PDB entry 6UTX | X-ray diffraction, 4.05 A resolution (low resolution: residue-level contacts below are approximate; hydrogen-bond / salt-bridge calls are withheld) | chains CCC and FFF of the 8 polymer chains in the assembly

[Chain CCC]
Name: DNA-directed RNA polymerase subunit beta
Organism: Escherichia coli
Notes: EC 2.7.7.6
UniProt: P0A8V4 (RPOB_ECO57); residues 1-1342 here = UniProt positions 1-1342
Chain sequence (1342 residues; row label = number of the first residue in the row):
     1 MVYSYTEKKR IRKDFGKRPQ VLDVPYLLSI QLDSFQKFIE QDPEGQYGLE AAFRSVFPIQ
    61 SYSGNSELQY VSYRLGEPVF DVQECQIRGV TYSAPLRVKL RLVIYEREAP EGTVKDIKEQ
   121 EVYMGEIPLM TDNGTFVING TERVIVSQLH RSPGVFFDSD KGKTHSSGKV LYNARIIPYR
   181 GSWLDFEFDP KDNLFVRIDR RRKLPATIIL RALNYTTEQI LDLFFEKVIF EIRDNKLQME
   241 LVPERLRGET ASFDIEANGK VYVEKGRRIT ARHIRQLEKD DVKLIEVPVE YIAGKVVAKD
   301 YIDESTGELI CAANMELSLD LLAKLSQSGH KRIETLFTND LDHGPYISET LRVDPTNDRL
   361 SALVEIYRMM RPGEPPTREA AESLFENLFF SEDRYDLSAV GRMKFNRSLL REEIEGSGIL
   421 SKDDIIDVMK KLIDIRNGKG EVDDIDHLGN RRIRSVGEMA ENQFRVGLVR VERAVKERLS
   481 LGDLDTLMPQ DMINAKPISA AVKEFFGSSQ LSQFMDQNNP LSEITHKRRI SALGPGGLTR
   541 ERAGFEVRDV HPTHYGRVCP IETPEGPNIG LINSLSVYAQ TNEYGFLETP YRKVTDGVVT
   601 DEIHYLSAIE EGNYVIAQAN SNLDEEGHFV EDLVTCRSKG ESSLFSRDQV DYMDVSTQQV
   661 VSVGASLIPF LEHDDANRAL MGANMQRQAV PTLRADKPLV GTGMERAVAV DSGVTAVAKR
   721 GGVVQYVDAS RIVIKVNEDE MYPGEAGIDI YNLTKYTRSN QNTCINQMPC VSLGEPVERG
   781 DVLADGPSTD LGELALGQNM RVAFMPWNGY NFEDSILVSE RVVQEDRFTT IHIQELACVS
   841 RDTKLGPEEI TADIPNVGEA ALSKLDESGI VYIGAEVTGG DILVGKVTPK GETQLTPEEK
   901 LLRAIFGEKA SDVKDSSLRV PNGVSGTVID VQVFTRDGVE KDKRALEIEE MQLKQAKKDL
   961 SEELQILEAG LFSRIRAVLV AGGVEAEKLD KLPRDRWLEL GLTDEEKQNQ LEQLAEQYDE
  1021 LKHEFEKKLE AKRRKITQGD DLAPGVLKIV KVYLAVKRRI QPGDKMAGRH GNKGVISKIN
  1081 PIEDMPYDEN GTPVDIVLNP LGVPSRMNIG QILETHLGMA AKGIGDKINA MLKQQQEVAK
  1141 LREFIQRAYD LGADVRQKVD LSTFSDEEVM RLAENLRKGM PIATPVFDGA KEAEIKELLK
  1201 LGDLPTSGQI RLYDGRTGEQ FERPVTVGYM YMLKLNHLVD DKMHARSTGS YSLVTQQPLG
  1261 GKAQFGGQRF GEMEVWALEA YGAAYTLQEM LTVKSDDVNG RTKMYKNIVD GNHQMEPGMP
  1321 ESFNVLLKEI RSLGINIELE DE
Not modelled in the structure: 1-2
UniProt features mapped onto this chain:
  - modified residue (N6-acetyllysine): K1022, K1200

[Chain FFF]
Name: RNA polymerase sigma factor RpoS
Organism: Escherichia coli (strain K12)
UniProt: P13445 (RPOS_ECOLI); numbering as in UniProt (aligned over 1-328)
Chain sequence (336 residues; row label = number of the first residue in the row):
     1 MGQNTLKVHD LNEDAEFDEN GVEVFDEKAL VEEEPSDNDL AEEELLSQGA TQRVLDATQL
    61 YLGEIGYSPL LTAEEEVYFA RRALRGDVAS RRRMIESNLR LVVKIARRYG NRGLALLDLI
   121 EEGNLGLIRA VEKFDPERGF RFSTYATWWI RQTIERAIMN QTRTIRLPIH IVKELNVYLR
   181 TARELSHKLD HEPSAEEIAE QLDKPVDDVS RMLRLNERIT SVDTPLGGDS EKALLDILAD
   241 EKENGPEDTT QDDDMKQSIV KWLFELNAKQ REVLARRFGL LGYEAATLED VGREIGLTRE
   301 RVRQIQVEGL RRLREILQTQ GLNIEALFLE HHHHHH
Not modelled in the structure: 1-52, 330-336
Sequence notes: conflict G2 (Ser in P13445), E33 (Gln in P13445); expression tag (329-336)
UniProt features mapped onto this chain:
  - DNA-binding region: L288 to V307 (H-T-H motif)
  - region: D56 to A89 (Sigma-70 factor domain-1)
  - motif: D118 to E121 (Interaction with polymerase core subunit RpoC)

[Chain CCC / chain FFF interface]
Pairs across the interface (75):
  V79(CCC) - H191(FFF)
  P95(CCC) - D190(FFF)
  R97(CCC) - K188(FFF)
  V122(CCC) - H187(FFF)
  Y123(CCC) - S186(FFF)
  Y123(CCC) - H187(FFF)
  Y123(CCC) - D190(FFF)
  E126(CCC) - D190(FFF)
  P372(CCC) - V54(FFF)
  P372(CCC) - Q59(FFF)
  G373(CCC) - V54(FFF)
  P375(CCC) - Y67(FFF)
  E477(CCC) - R108(FFF)
  R478(CCC) - R183(FFF)
  L481(CCC) - R108(FFF)
  Q490(CCC) - H187(FFF)
  Q490(CCC) - K188(FFF)
  D491(CCC) - R183(FFF)
  I493(CCC) - H187(FFF)
  N494(CCC) - R183(FFF)
  A495(CCC) - H187(FFF)
  K496(CCC) - E192(FFF)
  Q510(CCC) - G228(FFF)
  D842(CCC) - R214(FFF)
  N856(CCC) - F328(FFF)
  N856(CCC) - L329(FFF)
  V857(CCC) - F328(FFF)
  G858(CCC) - F328(FFF)
  T896(CCC) - K256(FFF)
  P897(CCC) - F278(FFF)
  P897(CCC) - G279(FFF)
  E898(CCC) - K256(FFF)
  E898(CCC) - I259(FFF)
  E898(CCC) - L280(FFF)
  K900(CCC) - R277(FFF)
  K900(CCC) - F278(FFF)
  L901(CCC) - F278(FFF)
  L901(CCC) - L310(FFF)
  L902(CCC) - M255(FFF)
  I905(CCC) - L310(FFF)
  F906(CCC) - L317(FFF)
  F906(CCC) - N323(FFF)
  E908(CCC) - L327(FFF)
  D937(CCC) - E196(FFF)
  P1044(CCC) - E217(FFF)
  G1045(CCC) - R214(FFF)
  T1248(CCC) - P246(FFF)
  G1249(CCC) - G245(FFF)
  Y1251(CCC) - A239(FFF)
  Y1251(CCC) - D240(FFF)
  Y1251(CCC) - G245(FFF)
  Y1251(CCC) - P246(FFF)
  S1252(CCC) - D240(FFF)
  L1253(CCC) - L235(FFF)
  L1253(CCC) - L238(FFF)
  L1253(CCC) - A239(FFF)
  L1253(CCC) - D240(FFF)
  V1254(CCC) - L235(FFF)
  Q1256(CCC) - D240(FFF)
  Q1256(CCC) - K242(FFF)
  Q1256(CCC) - E243(FFF)
  L1259(CCC) - I237(FFF)
  L1259(CCC) - L238(FFF)
  Q1264(CCC) - I237(FFF)
  V1298(CCC) - E243(FFF)
  R1301(CCC) - E243(FFF)
  R1301(CCC) - P246(FFF)
  T1302(CCC) - P246(FFF)
  T1302(CCC) - T249(FFF)
  Y1305(CCC) - P246(FFF)
  Y1305(CCC) - E247(FFF)
  Y1305(CCC) - T250(FFF)
  K1306(CCC) - T249(FFF)
  K1306(CCC) - T250(FFF)
  K1306(CCC) - D253(FFF)
Also at the interface, not in a pair above, chain CCC (57 interface residues in all): F80, R473, K844, A904, R936, D1041, S1250, G1260
Also at the interface, not in a pair above, chain FFF (54 interface residues in all): R53, K104, N111, S194, A195, V206, S210, R211, D236, L274, A286, L313, I324

[In short]
Chain CCC and chain FFF form an interface of 57 and 54 residues respectively.
Here chain CCC is DNA-directed RNA polymerase subunit beta (Escherichia coli) and chain FFF is RNA polymerase
sigma factor RpoS (Escherichia coli (strain K12)). Entry 6UTX (E. coli sigma-S transcription initiation
complex with an empty bubble ("Old" crystal)) was determined by X-ray diffraction together with 6UTV, 6UTW,
6UTY, 6UTZ, 6UU0, 6UU1 and 11 further entries from the same study.
